4EGN - chain A; structure by X-ray diffraction, 2.00 A resolution.

# Chain A
Molecule: Cytochrome P450
From: Rhodopseudomonas palustris
Reference sequence: Q2IU02 (Q2IU02_RHOP2); residues 0-409 here correspond to UniProt positions 1-410 (UniProt number = residue number + 1)
Chain sequence (410 residues; numbered 0 to 409; the number before each row is that of its first residue; numbering starts at 0):
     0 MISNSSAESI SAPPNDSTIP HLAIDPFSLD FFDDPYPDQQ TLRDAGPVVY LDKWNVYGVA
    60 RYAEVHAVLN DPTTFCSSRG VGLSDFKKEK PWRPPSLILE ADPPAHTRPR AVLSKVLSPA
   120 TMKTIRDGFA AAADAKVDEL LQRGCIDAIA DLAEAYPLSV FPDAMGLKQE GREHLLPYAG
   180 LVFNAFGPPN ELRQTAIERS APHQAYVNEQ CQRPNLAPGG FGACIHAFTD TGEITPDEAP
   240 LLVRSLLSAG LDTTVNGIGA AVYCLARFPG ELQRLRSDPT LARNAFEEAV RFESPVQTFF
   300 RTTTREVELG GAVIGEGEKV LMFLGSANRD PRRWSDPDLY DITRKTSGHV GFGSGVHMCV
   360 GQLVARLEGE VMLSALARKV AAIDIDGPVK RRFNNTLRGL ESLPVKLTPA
Disordered / not traced: 0-16
Bound ions: heme Fe near Cys358 (its only coordinating residue here)
Residues lining bound ligands:
  - heme (HEM): Leu68, Val80, Ile97, Leu98, His105, Arg109, Leu112, Leu116, Phe160, Ser244, Leu245, Ala248, Gly249, Thr252, Thr253, Gly256, Phe285, Val289, Pro294, Val295, Phe298, Arg300, Leu323, Gly350, Phe351, Gly352, Val355, His356, Cys358, Val359, Gly360, Val363, Ala364
  - 3,4-dimethoxybenzoic acid (TWO): Arg92, Ser95, Ile97, Leu98, Val181, Phe182, Phe185, Arg243, Ser244, Ser247, Ala248, Phe298

# In short
Bound to chain A: heme and 3,4-dimethoxybenzoic acid.
Chain A is Cytochrome P450 (Rhodopseudomonas palustris); the structure, The X-ray crystal structure of
CYP199A4 in complex with veratric acid, was determined by X-ray diffraction, deposited together with 4EGM,
4EGO and 4EGP.
